2UUA - chains A and P of the 23 polymer chains in the assembly; structure by X-ray diffraction, 2.90 A resolution.

# Chain A
Molecule: 16S RRNA
Organism: Thermus thermophilus
Sequence (1522 nucleotides; each row starts with the number of its first residue; note: 47 numbers in that range are skipped by the numbering (no residue carries them; nothing is unmodelled there); a row labelled like 189A-189L holds insertion residues (189A, then the next letters in order); numbering starts at 0):
     0 UUUGUUGGAG AGUUUGAUCC UGGCUCAGGG UGAACGCUGG CGGCGUGCCU AAGACAUGCA
    60 AGUCGUGCGG GCCG
    76 CGGGGUUUU
    88 ACUCCG
    96 UGGUCAGCGG CGGACGGGUG AGUAACGCGU GGGU
  129A G
   130 ACCUACCCGG AAGAGGGGGA CAACCCGGGG AAACUCGGGC UAAUCCCCCA UGUGGACCCG
189A-189L CCCCUUGGGGUG
   190 UGUCCAAAGG GCUUU
   216 GCCCGCUUCC GGAUGGGCCC GCGUCCCAUC AGCUAGUUGG UGGGGUAAUG GCCCACCAAG
   276 GCGACGACGG GUAGCCGGUC UGAGAGGAUG GCCGGCCACA GGGGCACUGA GACACGGGCC
   336 CCACUCCUAC GGGAGGCAGC AGUUAGGAAU CUUCCGCAAU GGGCGCAAGC CUGACGGAGC
   396 GACGCCGCUU GGAGGAAGAA GCCCUUCGGG GUGUAAACUC CUGA
   441 ACCCGGGACG AAACCCCC
   460 GA
   470 CGAGGGGA
   479 CUGACGGUAC CGGGGUAA
   498 UAGCGCCGGC CAACUCCGUG CCAGCAGCCG CGGUAAUACG GAGGGCGCGA GCGUUACCCG
   558 GAUUCACUGG GCGUAAAGGG CGUGUAGGCG GCCUGGGGCG UCCCAUGUGA AAGACCACGG
   618 CUCAACCGUG GGGGAGCGUG GGAUACGCUC AGGCUAGACG GUGGGAGAGG GUGGUGGAAU
   678 UCCCGGAGUA GCGGUGAAAU GCGCAGAUAC CGGGAGGAAC GCCGAUGGCG AAGGCAGCCA
   738 CCUGGUCCAC CCGUGACGCU GAGGCGCGAA AGCGUGGGGA GCAAACCGGA UUAGAUACCC
   798 GGGUAGUCCA CGCCCUAAAC GAUGCGCGCU AGGUCUCUGG GUCU
   848 CCUGGGGGCC GAAGCUAACG CGUUAAGCGC GCCGCCUGGG GAGUACGGCC GCAAGGCUGA
   908 AACUCAAAGG AAUUGACGGG GGCCCGCACA AGCGGUGGAG CAUGUGGUUU AAUUCGAAGC
   968 AACGCGAAGA ACCUUACCAG GCCUUGACAU GCUA
 1001A G
  1002 GGAACCCGGG UGAAAGCCUG GGGUGCCCC
1030A-1030D GCGA
  1031 GGGGAGCCCU AGCACAGGUG CUGCAUGGCC GUCGUCAGCU CGUGCCGUGA GGUGUUGGGU
  1091 UAAGUCCCGC AACGAGCGCA ACCCCCGCCG UUAGUUGCCA GCGGUUCGGC CGGGCACUCU
  1151 AACGGGACUG CCCGCG
  1168 AAAGCGGGAG GAAGGAGGGG ACGACGUCUG GUCAGCAUGG CCCUUACGGC CUGGGCGACA
  1228 CACGUGCUAC AAUGCCCACU ACAAAGCGAU GCCACCCGGC AACGGGGAGC UAAUCGCAAA
  1288 AAGGUGGGCC CAGUUCGGAU UGGGGUCUGC AACCCGACCC CAUGAAGCCG GAAUCGCUAG
  1348 UAAUCGCGGA UCAGCC
 1363A A
  1364 UGCCGCGGUG AAUACGUUCC CGGGCCUUGU ACACACCGCC CGUCACGCCA UGGGAGCGGG
  1424 CUCUACCCGA AGUCGCCGG
1442A-1442B GA
  1443 GCCUA
  1452 C
  1456 GGGCAGGCGC CGAGGGUAGG GCCCGUGACU GGGGCGAAGU CGUAACAAGG UAGCUGUACC
  1516 GGAAGGUGCG GCUGGA
 1531A U
  1535 C
1531C-1531D AC
  1538 C
  1532 UC
  1539 CUUUCU
Unresolved in the structure: 0-4, 1531A, 1535, 1531C-1531D, 1538
Metal / ion sites: Mg2+ site 1: U12, G21, G22; Mg2+ site 2: U12, C526, A914; Mg2+ site 3: G15, U920; Mg2+ site 4 near G21 (its only coordinating residue here); Mg2+ site 5: A33, C398; Mg2+ site 6: U37, G38; Mg2+ site 7: C48, G115; Mg2+ site 8 near A53 (its only coordinating residue here); Mg2+ site 9: A59, U387; Mg2+ site 10: G61, U62, G105; Mg2+ site 11: G69, G70, U99; Mg2+ site 12: A116, G117, G289; 95 more Mg2+ sites not listed; 20 more K+ sites not listed
Ligand contacts: paromomycin (PAR): G1405, U1406, C1407, A1408, C1409, G1489, C1490, G1491, A1492, A1493, G1494, U1495, C1496

# Chain P
Protein: 30S ribosomal protein S16
Organism: Thermus thermophilus
Reference sequence: Q5SJH3 (RS16_THET8); residues 1-88 here = UniProt positions 1-88
Sequence (88 residues; each row starts with the number of its first residue):
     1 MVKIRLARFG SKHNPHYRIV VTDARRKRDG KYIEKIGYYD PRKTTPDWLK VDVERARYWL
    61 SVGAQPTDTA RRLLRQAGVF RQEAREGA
Unresolved in the structure: 85-88

# Interface between chain A and chain P
Pairs across the interface (88; chain A residue first):
  C43(A) with Lys12(P), phosphate contact; His13(P), phosphate contact
  G44(A) with Ser11(P), phosphate contact; Lys12(P), phosphate contact
  C110(A) with Arg25(P), hydrogen bond to the sugar
  G111(A) with Arg25(P), sugar contact; Lys27(P), phosphate contact
  G112(A) with Lys27(P), salt bridge to the phosphate
  A134(A) with Arg25(P), base contact
  C135(A) with Met1(P), hydrogen bond to the base
  C136(A) with Met1(P), sugar contact; Gly63(P), hydrogen bond to the sugar; Gln65(P), hydrogen bond to the sugar
  C137(A) with Ser61(P), hydrogen bond to the sugar; Gly63(P), hydrogen bond to the sugar
  G227(A) with Val62(P), hydrogen bond to the base
  A228(A) with Val2(P), sugar contact; Tyr58(P), sugar contact; Trp59(P), phosphate contact
  U229(A) with Val2(P), sugar contact; Asp23(P), hydrogen bond to the sugar; Ile33(P), sugar contact; Trp59(P), phosphate contact
  G230(A) with Asp23(P), sugar contact; Arg25(P), hydrogen bond to the sugar
  G309(A) with Asp29(P), sugar contact; Gly30(P), phosphate contact; Lys31(P), phosphate contact
  G310(A) with Arg26(P), salt bridge to the phosphate; Lys27(P), salt bridge to the phosphate; Gly30(P), phosphate contact; Lys31(P), hydrogen bond to the phosphate
  C311(A) with Arg26(P), salt bridge to the phosphate
  A374(A) with Tyr17(P), hydrogen bond to the sugar
  U375(A) with Leu6(P), hydrogen bond to the sugar; Tyr17(P), sugar contact; Arg28(P), hydrogen bond to the base; Thr69(P), hydrogen bond to the phosphate
  G376(A) with Arg5(P), hydrogen bond to the phosphate; Leu6(P), hydrogen bond to the phosphate; Arg28(P), sugar contact; Thr67(P), hydrogen bond to the phosphate
  G377(A) with Lys3(P), salt bridge to the phosphate; Arg5(P), salt bridge to the phosphate; Ala24(P), sugar contact; Thr67(P), phosphate contact
  C390(A) with Arg28(P), hydrogen bond to the phosphate
  G391(A) with Arg8(P), hydrogen bond to the phosphate; Arg28(P), salt bridge to the phosphate
  G392(A) with Arg8(P), salt bridge to the phosphate; Lys12(P), phosphate contact; His13(P), salt bridge to the phosphate
  A393(A) with Lys12(P), salt bridge to the phosphate; His13(P), salt bridge to the phosphate
  C449(A) with Arg42(P), hydrogen bond to the base
  G450(A) with Pro41(P), sugar contact; Arg42(P), sugar contact; Lys43(P), salt bridge to the phosphate
  A452(A) with Lys43(P), salt bridge to the phosphate; Arg72(P), hydrogen bond to the base
  A453(A) with Asp68(P), hydrogen bond to the sugar; Arg72(P), sugar contact
  C454(A) with Asp68(P), sugar contact
  G471(A) with Gln82(P), hydrogen bond to the base
  A472(A) with Arg75(P), salt bridge to the phosphate; Phe80(P), sugar contact; Arg81(P), hydrogen bond to the phosphate; Gln82(P), hydrogen bond to the sugar; Glu83(P), sugar contact
  G473(A) with Arg75(P), salt bridge to the phosphate; Arg81(P), salt bridge to the phosphate
  G474(A) with Arg81(P), salt bridge to the phosphate
  A607(A) with Lys31(P), base contact
  A608(A) with Arg18(P), hydrogen bond to the sugar
  A609(A) with Arg18(P), salt bridge to the phosphate
  G617(A) with Thr44(P), sugar contact
  C623(A) with Ser11(P), sugar contact
  C624(A) with Phe9(P), phosphate contact; Gly10(P), phosphate contact; Ser11(P), sugar contact; Asn14(P), hydrogen bond to the sugar; His16(P), sugar contact
  G625(A) with Phe9(P), phosphate contact; His16(P), sugar contact
  U626(A) with Arg18(P), salt bridge to the phosphate; Lys35(P), salt bridge to the phosphate; Tyr38(P), phosphate contact
  G627(A) with Lys50(P), salt bridge to the phosphate
Other interface residues (no listed pair), chain A (46 interface residues in all): A325, G378, A451, C483
Other interface residues (no listed pair), chain P (50 interface residues in all): Pro15, Tyr32, Tyr39

# In short
46 residues of chain A and 50 residues of chain P are in contact; the contacts include 27 hydrogen bonds and
21 salt bridges. Polar contacts include C135(A)-Met1(P), G227(A)-Val62(P) and U375(A)-Arg28(P). Chain A binds
paromomycin. U12(A), G21(A) and G22(A) form the Mg2+ site 1.
Here chain A is 16S RRNA and chain P is 30S ribosomal protein S16, both from Thermus thermophilus. Entry 2UUA
(Structure of the Thermus thermophilus 30S ribosomal subunit complexed with a Valine-ASL with cmo5U in
position ...) was determined by X-ray diffraction, deposited together with 2UUC, 2UU9 and 2UUB.
